PDB entry 3STA | X-ray diffraction, 2.28 A resolution | chains V and A of the 14 polymer chains in the assembly

== Chain V (and A) ==
Molecule: ATP-dependent Clp protease proteolytic subunit
From: staphylococcus aureus
Notes: EC 3.4.21.92; chain A of this document is another copy of the same molecule, construct and numbering; everything in this record applies to it too
UniProtKB: P63786 (CLPP_STAAW); numbering as in UniProt (aligned over 1-195)
Chain sequence (197 residues; row label = number of the first residue in the row; numbers below 1 keep their minus sign (Gly-1 is residue -1)):
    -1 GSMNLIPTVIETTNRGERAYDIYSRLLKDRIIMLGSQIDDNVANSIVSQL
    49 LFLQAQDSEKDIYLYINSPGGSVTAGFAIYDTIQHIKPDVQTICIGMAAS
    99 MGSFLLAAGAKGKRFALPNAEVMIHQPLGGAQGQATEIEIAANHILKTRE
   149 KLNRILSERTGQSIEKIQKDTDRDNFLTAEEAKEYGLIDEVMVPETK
Disordered / not traced: -1 to 3, 193-195
Construct notes: expression tag (-1 to 0)
Swiss-Prot annotation at these positions:
  - active site: Ser98 (Nucleophile), His123
Reported in the primary citation:
  - self-association interface (contacts with another copy of this molecule); pairs are residue here / residue on that copy: Gln124-Arg171, Asp170-Arg171 (salt bridge)
  - catalytic residues: Ser98, His123, Asp172
  - conformationally variable residues (helix shift): His123 to Lys145 (from molecular simulation)

== Interface between chain V and chain A ==
Contacting residue pairs (62; chain V residue first):
  Thr11(V) with Glu15(A), hydrogen bond
  Arg13(V) with Thr10(A); Thr11(A); Asn12(A); Gly14(A); Glu15(A)
  Gly14(V) with Glu15(A)
  Glu15(V) with Glu15(A)
  Arg16(V) with Ile8(A); Thr10(A), hydrogen bond; Glu15(A), salt bridge
  Ala17(V) with Ile8(A)
  Tyr18(V) with Ile8(A), hydrophobic
  Ser22(V) with Pro5(A); Thr6(A), hydrogen bond (side chain-backbone)
  Leu25(V) with Pro5(A), hydrophobic; Ile20(A), hydrophobic
  Asp38(V) with Gly33(A); Asn65(A); Pro67(A); Met95(A)
  Asn39(V) with Gly33(A)
  Asn42(V) with Tyr21(A), hydrogen bond; Met31(A); Gly33(A)
  Ser43(V) with Pro5(A); Tyr21(A), hydrogen bond (backbone-side chain)
  Val45(V) with Met31(A), hydrophobic; Ile93(A), hydrophobic
  Ser46(V) with Ile20(A); Tyr21(A); Leu24(A); Met31(A)
  Gln47(V) with Pro5(A)
  Leu49(V) with Met31(A), hydrophobic; Tyr63(A)
  Phe50(V) with Val7(A), hydrophobic; Ile20(A), hydrophobic; Arg23(A); Leu24(A), hydrophobic
  Thr72(V) with Asn65(A); Gly94(A); Met95(A)
  Phe75(V) with Asn117(A)
  Ala76(V) with Asn65(A)
  Tyr78(V) with Asn117(A)
  Asp79(V) with Leu115(A); Pro116(A); Asn117(A), hydrogen bond (side chain-backbone); Ala118(A), hydrogen bond (side chain-backbone)
  Gln82(V) with Pro192(A)
  His83(V) with Leu115(A)
  Gln132(V) with Arg171(A), hydrogen bond
  Thr134(V) with Arg171(A)
  Glu135(V) with Arg171(A), salt bridge
  Ile138(V) with Arg171(A); Asp172(A)
  His142(V) with Glu119(A), salt bridge; Phe174(A)
  Lys149(V) with Asn117(A), hydrogen bond (side chain-backbone); Glu119(A), salt bridge
  Ile153(V) with Asn117(A)
Also at the interface, not in a pair above, chain V (39 interface residues in all): Asp19, Ala53, Gln54, Ala73, Thr80, Thr146, Arg152
Also at the interface, not in a pair above, chain A (35 interface residues in all): Glu9, Asp27, Leu32, Ser34, Met190

== In short ==
39 residues of chain V and 35 residues of chain A are in contact; the contacts include 9 hydrogen bonds and 4
salt bridges. Among the polar pairs are Arg16(V)-Glu15(A), Glu135(V)-Arg171(A) and His142(V)-Glu119(A). From
UniProt: active-site residues Ser98(V) and His123(V) on chain V. The paper reports catalytic residues
Ser98(V), His123(V) and Asp172(V); conformational variability at His123(V).
Both chains are ATP-dependent Clp protease proteolytic subunit (staphylococcus aureus). Entry 3STA (Crystal
structure of ClpP in tetradecameric form from Staphylococcus aureus) was determined by X-ray diffraction
together with 3ST9 from the same study.
